Entry 5MS0 (electron microscopy, 9.80 A resolution (very low resolution: no residue pairs are listed; an interface is given only as per-side residue counts)); this record covers chains C and H of the 14 polymer chains in the assembly.

[Chain C]
Name: DNA-directed RNA polymerase subunit beta
From: Escherichia coli K-12
Notes: EC 2.7.7.6
UniProt: P0A8V2 (RPOB_ECOLI); numbering as in UniProt (aligned over 1-1342)
Amino-acid sequence (1342 residues; each row starts with the number of its first residue):
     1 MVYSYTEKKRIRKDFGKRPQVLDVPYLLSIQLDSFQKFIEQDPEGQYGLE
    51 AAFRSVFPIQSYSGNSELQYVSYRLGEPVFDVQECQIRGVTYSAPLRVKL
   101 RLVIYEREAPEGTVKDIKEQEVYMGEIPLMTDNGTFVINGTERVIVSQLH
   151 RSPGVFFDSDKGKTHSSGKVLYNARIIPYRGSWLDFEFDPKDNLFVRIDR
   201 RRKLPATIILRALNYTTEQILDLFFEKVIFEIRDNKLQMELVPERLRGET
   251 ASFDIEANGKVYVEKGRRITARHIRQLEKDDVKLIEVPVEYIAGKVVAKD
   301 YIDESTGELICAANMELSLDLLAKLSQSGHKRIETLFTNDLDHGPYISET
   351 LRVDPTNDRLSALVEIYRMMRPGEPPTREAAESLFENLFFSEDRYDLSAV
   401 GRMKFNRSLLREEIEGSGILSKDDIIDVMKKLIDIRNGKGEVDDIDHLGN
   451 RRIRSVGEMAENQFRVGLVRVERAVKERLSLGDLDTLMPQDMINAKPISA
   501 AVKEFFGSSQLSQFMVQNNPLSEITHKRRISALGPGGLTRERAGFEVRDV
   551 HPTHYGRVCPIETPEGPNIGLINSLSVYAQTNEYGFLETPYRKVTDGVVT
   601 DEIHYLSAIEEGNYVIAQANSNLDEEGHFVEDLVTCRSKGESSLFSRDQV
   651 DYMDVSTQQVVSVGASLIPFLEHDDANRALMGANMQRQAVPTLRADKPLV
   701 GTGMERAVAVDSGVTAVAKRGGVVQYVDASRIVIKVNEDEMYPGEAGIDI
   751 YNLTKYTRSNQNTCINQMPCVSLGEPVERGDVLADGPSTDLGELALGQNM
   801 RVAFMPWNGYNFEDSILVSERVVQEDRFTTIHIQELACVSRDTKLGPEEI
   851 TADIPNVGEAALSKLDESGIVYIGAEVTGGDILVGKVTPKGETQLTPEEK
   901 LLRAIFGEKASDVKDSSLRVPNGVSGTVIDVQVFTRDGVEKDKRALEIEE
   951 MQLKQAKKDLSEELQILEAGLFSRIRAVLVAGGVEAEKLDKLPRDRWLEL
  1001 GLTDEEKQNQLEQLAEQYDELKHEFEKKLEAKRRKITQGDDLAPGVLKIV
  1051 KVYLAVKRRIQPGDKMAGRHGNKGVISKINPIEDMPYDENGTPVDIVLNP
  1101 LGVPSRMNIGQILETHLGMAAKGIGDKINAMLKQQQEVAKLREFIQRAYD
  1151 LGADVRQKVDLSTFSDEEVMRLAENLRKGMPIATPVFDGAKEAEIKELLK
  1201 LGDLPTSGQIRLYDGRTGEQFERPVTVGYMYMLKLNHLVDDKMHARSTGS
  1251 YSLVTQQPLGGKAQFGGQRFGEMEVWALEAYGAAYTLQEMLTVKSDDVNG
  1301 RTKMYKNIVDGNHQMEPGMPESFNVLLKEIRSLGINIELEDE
Disordered / not traced: 1-7, 248, 314-315, 1059-1099
Construct notes: conflict Val-516 (Asp in P0A8V2)
Curated features (UniProtKB/Swiss-Prot):
  - modified residue (N6-acetyllysine): Lys-1022, Lys-1200
  - mutagenesis: Ile-561 (I561S: Resistant to antibiotics salinamide A and B), Ile-569 (I569S: Resistant to antibiotics salinamide A and B), Ala-665 (A665E: Resistant to antibiotics salinamide A and B), Asp-675 (D675A/G: Resistant to antibiotics salinamide A and B), Asn-677 (N677H/K: Resistant to antibiotics salinamide A and B), Leu-680 (L680M: Resistant to antibiotics salinamide A and B), Glu-813 (E813K: Disrupts the enzyme's active center)

[Chain H]
Molecule: RNA transcription bubble
From: Escherichia coli
Sequence (14 nucleotides; numbered 7 to 20; the number before each row is that of its first residue):
     7 CAUAAAGACCAGGC

[Interface between chain C and chain H]
At this resolution (10 A) residue pairs are not listed: 18 residues of chain C and 9 of chain H lie at the interface.

[Overview]
18 residues of chain C and 9 residues of chain H are in contact. From UniProt: 7 mutagenesis sites on chain C.
Here chain C is DNA-directed RNA polymerase subunit beta (Escherichia coli K-12) and chain H is RNA
transcription bubble (Escherichia coli). Entry 5MS0 (pseudo-atomic model of the RNA polymerase lambda-based
antitermination complex solved by cryo-EM) was determined by electron microscopy (same publication as 5LM7 and
5LM9).
